Entry 8HCN (electron microscopy, 2.70 A resolution); this record covers chains E and H of the 12 polymer chains in the assembly.

# Chain E
Name: Urease subunit gamma
Organism: Klebsiella pneumoniae
Notes: EC 3.5.1.5
UniProtKB: A0A0W8AWT7 (A0A0W8AWT7_KLEPN); numbering as in UniProt (aligned over 1-100)
Chain sequence (100 residues; each row starts with the number of its first residue):
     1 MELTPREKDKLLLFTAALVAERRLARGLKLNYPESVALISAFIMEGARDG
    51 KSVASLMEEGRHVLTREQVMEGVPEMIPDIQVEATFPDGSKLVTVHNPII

# Chain H
Name: Urease accessory protein UreD
Organism: Klebsiella pneumoniae
UniProtKB: A0A5D6SRX8 (A0A5D6SRX8_KLEPN); numbering as in UniProt (aligned over 2-274)
Chain sequence (282 residues; each row starts with the number of its first residue; numbers below 1 keep their minus sign (Met-7 is residue -7)):
    -7 MWSHPQFEKHGTVLPPLKKGWQATLDLRFHQAGGKTVLASAQHVGPLTVQ
    43 RPFYPEEETCHLYLLHPPGGIVGGDELTISAQLAPGCHTLITMPGASKFY
    93 RSSGAQALVRQQLTLAPQATLEWLPQDAIFFPGANARLFTTFHLCASSRL
   143 LAWDLLCLGRPVIGETFSHGTLSNRLEVWVDDEPLLVERLQLQEGELSSV
   193 AERPWVGTLLCYPATDALLDGVRDALAPLGLYAGASLTDRLLTVRFLSDD
   243 NLICQRVMRDVWQFLRPHLTGKSPVLPRIWLT
Not modelled in the structure: -7 to 10
Differences from the reference sequence: expression tag (-7 to 1)

# Chain E / chain H interface
Contacting residue pairs (13):
  Ala54(E) - His35(H)
  Met57(E) - His35(H)
  Glu58(E) - Gln34(H)
  Arg61(E) - Leu30(H)  hydrogen bond (side chain-backbone)
  Arg61(E) - Ala31(H)  hydrogen bond (side chain-backbone)
  His62(E) - Ala31(H)
  Pro78(E) - Arg43(H)  hydrogen bond (backbone-side chain)
  Asp79(E) - Arg43(H)  salt bridge
  His96(E) - Gln42(H)
  His96(E) - Arg43(H)  hydrogen bond
  Asn97(E) - Arg43(H)
  Asn97(E) - Pro44(H)
  Ile100(E) - Ala31(H)
Interface residues without a listed pair, chain H (9 interface residues in all): Ser32, Ala33

# Overview
10 residues of chain E and 9 residues of chain H are in contact; the contacts include 4 hydrogen bonds and 1
salt bridge. Polar pairs include Asp79(E)-Arg43(H), Arg61(E)-Leu30(H) and Arg61(E)-Ala31(H).
Here chain E is Urease subunit gamma and chain H is Urease accessory protein UreD, both from Klebsiella
pneumoniae. Entry 8HCN (CryoEM Structure of Klebsiella pneumoniae UreD/urease complex) was determined by
electron microscopy (same publication as 8HC1).
